PDB entry 1OTG | X-ray diffraction, 2.10 A resolution | chains A and B of the 3 polymer chains in the assembly

[Chain A (and B)]
Name: 5-carboxymethyl-2-hydroxymuconate isomerase
Organism: Escherichia coli
Notes: EC 5.3.2.-; chain B of this document is another copy of the same molecule, construct and numbering; everything in this record applies to it too
UniProtKB: Q05354 (HPCD_ECOLI); residues 2-126 here correspond to UniProt positions 1-125 (UniProt number = residue number - 1)
Sequence (125 residues; row label = number of the first residue in the row):
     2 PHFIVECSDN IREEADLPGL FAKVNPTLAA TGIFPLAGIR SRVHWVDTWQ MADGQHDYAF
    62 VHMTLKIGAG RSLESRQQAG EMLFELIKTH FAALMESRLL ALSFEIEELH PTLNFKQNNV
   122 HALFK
Differences from the reference sequence: conflict Phe61 (Ser60 in Q05354)

[Interface between chain A and chain B]
Residue-residue contacts (76):
  His3(A) - His63(B)
  His3(A) - Ser104(B)
  Ile5(A) - Glu7(B)
  Arg13(A) - Asp48(B)  salt bridge
  Pro19(A) - Thr49(B)
  Phe22(A) - Thr49(B)
  Phe22(A) - Trp50(B)  hydrophobic
  Phe22(A) - Gln51(B)
  Ala23(A) - Gln51(B)  hydrogen bond (backbone-side chain)
  Asn26(A) - Gln51(B)
  Asn26(A) - Ala53(B)
  Leu37(A) - Ala53(B)
  Leu37(A) - Asp54(B)
  Ala38(A) - Met52(B)
  Ile40(A) - Gln51(B)
  Ile40(A) - Met52(B)
  Ile40(A) - Ala53(B)  hydrogen bond (backbone-backbone)
  Arg41(A) - Gln51(B)
  Arg41(A) - Met52(B)
  Arg41(A) - Phe61(B)
  Arg41(A) - Ala102(B)
  Arg41(A) - Ser104(B)
  Ser42(A) - Trp50(B)
  Ser42(A) - Gln51(B)  hydrogen bond (backbone-backbone)
  Arg43(A) - Glu7(B)  salt bridge
  Arg43(A) - Val47(B)
  Arg43(A) - Thr49(B)
  Arg43(A) - Trp50(B)
  Arg43(A) - Phe61(B)
  Arg43(A) - His63(B)
  Val44(A) - Val47(B)
  Val44(A) - Thr49(B)  hydrogen bond (backbone-backbone)
  His45(A) - Glu7(B)  salt bridge
  His45(A) - His45(B)
  His45(A) - Val47(B)
  Trp46(A) - Asp48(B)  hydrogen bond
  Trp46(A) - Thr49(B)
  Lys67(A) - Glu106(B)  salt bridge
  Lys67(A) - Glu108(B)  salt bridge
  Leu110(A) - Glu106(B)
  His111(A) - Leu74(B)
  His111(A) - Ile107(B)
  Leu114(A) - Leu74(B)  hydrophobic
  Leu114(A) - Arg77(B)
  Leu114(A) - Gln78(B)
  Leu114(A) - Phe105(B)
  Leu114(A) - Glu106(B)
  Leu114(A) - Ile107(B)  hydrogen bond (backbone-backbone)
  Asn115(A) - Phe105(B)
  Asn115(A) - Glu106(B)
  Phe116(A) - Gly81(B)
  Phe116(A) - Glu82(B)
  Phe116(A) - Phe85(B)  hydrophobic
  Phe116(A) - Ser104(B)
  Phe116(A) - Phe105(B)  hydrogen bond (backbone-backbone)
  Lys117(A) - Phe85(B)
  Lys117(A) - Leu103(B)
  Gln118(A) - Lys89(B)
  Gln118(A) - Met96(B)
  Gln118(A) - Leu101(B)
  Gln118(A) - Ala102(B)
  Gln118(A) - Leu103(B)  hydrogen bond (backbone-backbone)
  Asn119(A) - Leu101(B)
  Asn119(A) - Ala102(B)
  Asn120(A) - Met96(B)
  Asn120(A) - Arg99(B)
  Asn120(A) - Leu100(B)
  Asn120(A) - Leu101(B)  hydrogen bond (backbone-backbone)
  Val121(A) - Met52(B)  hydrophobic
  Val121(A) - Tyr59(B)  hydrophobic
  Val121(A) - Leu100(B)  hydrophobic
  Leu124(A) - His57(B)
  Leu124(A) - Leu100(B)  hydrophobic
  Phe125(A) - Ala53(B)  hydrophobic
  Phe125(A) - Asp54(B)
  Phe125(A) - Tyr59(B)
Interface residues without a listed pair, chain A (32 interface residues in all): Pro27, Glu108, Thr113
Interface residues without a listed pair, chain B (33 interface residues in all): Trp46

[Overview]
The interface between chain A and chain B involves 32 residues on one side and 33 on the other, with 9
hydrogen bonds and 5 salt bridges. Polar pairs include Arg13(A)-Asp48(B), Arg43(A)-Glu7(B) and
His45(A)-Glu7(B).
Chain A and chain B are both 5-carboxymethyl-2-hydroxymuconate isomerase (Escherichia coli); the structure,
5-carboxymethyl-2-hydroxymuconate isomerase, was determined by X-ray diffraction together with 1OTF from the
same study.
